PDB entry 9P4Y | electron microscopy, 2.56 A resolution | chain A

Chain A:
Protein: Excitatory amino acid transporter 3
Source organism: Homo sapiens
Reference sequence: P43005 (EAA3_HUMAN); residue numbers follow UniProt; this construct covers 1-524
Chain sequence (526 residues; numbered -1 to 524; the number before each row is that of its first residue; numbers below 1 keep their minus sign (Gly-1 is residue -1)):
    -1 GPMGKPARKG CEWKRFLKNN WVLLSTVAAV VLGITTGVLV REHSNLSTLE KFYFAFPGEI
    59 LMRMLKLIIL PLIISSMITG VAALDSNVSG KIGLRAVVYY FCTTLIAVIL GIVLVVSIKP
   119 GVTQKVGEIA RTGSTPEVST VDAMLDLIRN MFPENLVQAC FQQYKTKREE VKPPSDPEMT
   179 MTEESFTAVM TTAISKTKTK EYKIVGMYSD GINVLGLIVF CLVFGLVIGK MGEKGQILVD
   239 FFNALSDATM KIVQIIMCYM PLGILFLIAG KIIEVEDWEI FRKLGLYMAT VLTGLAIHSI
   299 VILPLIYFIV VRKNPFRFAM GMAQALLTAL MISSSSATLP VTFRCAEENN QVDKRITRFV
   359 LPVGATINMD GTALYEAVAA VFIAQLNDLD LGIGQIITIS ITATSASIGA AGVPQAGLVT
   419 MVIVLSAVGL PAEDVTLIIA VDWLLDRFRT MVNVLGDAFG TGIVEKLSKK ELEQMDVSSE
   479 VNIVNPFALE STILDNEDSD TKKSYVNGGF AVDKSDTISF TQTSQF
Not modelled in the structure: -1 to 18, 122-136, 169-198, 473-524
Sequence notes: expression tag (-1 to 0); engineered mutation Thr178 (Asn in P43005), Thr195 (Asn in P43005)
Swiss-Prot annotation at these positions:
  - binding site (Na(+)): Tyr98, Thr101, Thr102, Gly362, Thr364, Asn366, Asp368, Ser405, Ile406, Ala408, Asn451, Asp455
  - binding site (L-aspartate): Ser331, Ser333, Thr370, Val411, Arg447, Thr448, Asn451
  - modified residue (Phosphoserine): Ser517, Ser522
  - glycosylation: Asn43 (N-linked (GlcNAc...) asparagine)
  - natural variant: Ile395 (deletion: In DCBXA), Arg445 (R445W: In DCBXA)
Ligand contacts:
  - 9Z9 ((3beta,14beta,17beta,25R)-3-[4-methoxy-3-(methoxymethyl)butoxy]spirost-5-en): Met75, Leu82, Val86, Val95, Ile216, Leu220, Pro360, Val361, Thr364, Ile365, Ile399, Ser403, Ile406
  - A1CG9 ((4R)-8-bromo-2-(furan-2-yl)-N-(2-methylphenyl)imidazo[1,2-a]pyridin-3-amine): Val95, Tyr98, Phe99, Thr102, Leu103, Val106, Ile365, Met367, Ser398, Ile399, Thr402, Ser403, Ile406
Reported in the primary citation:
  - binding site for A1CG9: Phe99, Thr102, Val106, Met367, Ile399, Thr402, Ile406
  - specificity-determining residues: Phe99
  - mutagenesis - F99A: decreased growth
  - mutagenesis - F99L, F99M, T402I, T402L: unchanged growth
  - mutagenesis - F99L, F99M: abolished binding to A1CG9
  - mutagenesis - F99L (65.6 +/- 1.8 degC), F99M (67.3 +/- 0.5 degC): unchanged stability
  - mutagenesis - T402I, T402L: increased growth in response to A1CG9
  - mutagenesis - F99M, T402I: increased growth in response to PBJ1
  - mutagenesis - F99M, T402I: increased growth in response to PBJ2

Summary:
Chain A binds compound A1CG9 and compound 9Z9. UniProt lists 12 Na+-binding residues and 7 L-aspartate-binding
residues. The paper reports a binding site for A1CG9 at Phe99, Thr102 and Val106 among others; F99L and F99M
abolish binding to A1CG9; 5 substitutions were tested in all.
Chain A is Excitatory amino acid transporter 3 (Homo sapiens); the structure, Human EAAT3 with compound 3e and
digitonin.glyco-diosgenin bound at inward facing state, was determined by electron microscopy together with
9P4X and 9P4Z from the same study.
